Entry 8HDW (electron microscopy, 3.00 A resolution); this record covers chains P and m of the 30 polymer chains in the assembly.

== Chain P ==
Name: Pam3 sheath protein
From: uncultured cyanophage
Sequence (384 residues; numbered 1 to 384; the number before each row is that of its first residue):
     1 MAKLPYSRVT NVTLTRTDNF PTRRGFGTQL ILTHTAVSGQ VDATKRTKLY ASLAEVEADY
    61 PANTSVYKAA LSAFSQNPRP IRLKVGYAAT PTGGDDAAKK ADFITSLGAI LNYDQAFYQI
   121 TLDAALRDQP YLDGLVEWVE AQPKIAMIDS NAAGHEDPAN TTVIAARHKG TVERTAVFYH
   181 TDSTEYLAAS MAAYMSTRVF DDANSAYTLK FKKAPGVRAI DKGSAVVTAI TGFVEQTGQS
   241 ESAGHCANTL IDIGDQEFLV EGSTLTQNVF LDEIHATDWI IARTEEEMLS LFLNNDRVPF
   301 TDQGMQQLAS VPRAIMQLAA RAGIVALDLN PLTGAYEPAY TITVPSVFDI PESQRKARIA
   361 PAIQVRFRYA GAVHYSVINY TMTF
Not modelled in the structure: 1-2

== Chain m ==
Name: pam3 tube
From: uncultured cyanophage
Sequence (142 residues; each row starts with the number of its first residue):
     1 MAMKAYSMLN VTATLDGRRV IGLMDGDDAI TTSPGVDVGT MLVGADGSWL FSQTADKSAT
    61 VVIKLKPNSP THRQLTEKWM AQRAGRLVGF PFDFIDSASN EGGTGAEFFI QKAPDDSKGN
   121 NAVVREWTIV TGEWTPTIPT LL

== Chain P / chain m interface ==
Contacting residue pairs (6):
  Leu327(P) with Ala84(m)
  Asp328(P) with Met80(m)
  Leu329(P) with Arg86(m)
  Gly334(P) with Arg86(m), hydrogen bond (backbone-side chain)
  Tyr336(P) with Glu77(m); Ala81(m), hydrophobic
Other interface residues (no listed pair), chain P (6 interface residues in all): Ala335

== Summary ==
6 residues of chain P and 5 residues of chain m are in contact, with 1 hydrogen bond. Its one hydrogen-bonded
contact is Gly334(P)-Arg86(m).
Chain P is Pam3 sheath protein and chain m is pam3 tube, both from uncultured cyanophage; the structure,
Cyanophage Pam3 Sheath-tube, was determined by electron microscopy, deposited together with 8HDR, 7YFW, 7YFZ
and 8HDS.
